7R3C - chains A and B; structure by X-ray diffraction, 2.40 A resolution.

# Chain A (and B)
Molecule: Acetylcholinesterase
From: Mus musculus
Notes: EC 3.1.1.7; chain B of this document is another copy of the same molecule, construct and numbering; everything in this record applies to it too
UniProtKB: P21836 (ACES_MOUSE); residues 1-543 here correspond to UniProt positions 32-574 (UniProt number = residue number + 31)
Chain sequence (543 residues; numbered 1 to 543; the number before each row is that of its first residue):
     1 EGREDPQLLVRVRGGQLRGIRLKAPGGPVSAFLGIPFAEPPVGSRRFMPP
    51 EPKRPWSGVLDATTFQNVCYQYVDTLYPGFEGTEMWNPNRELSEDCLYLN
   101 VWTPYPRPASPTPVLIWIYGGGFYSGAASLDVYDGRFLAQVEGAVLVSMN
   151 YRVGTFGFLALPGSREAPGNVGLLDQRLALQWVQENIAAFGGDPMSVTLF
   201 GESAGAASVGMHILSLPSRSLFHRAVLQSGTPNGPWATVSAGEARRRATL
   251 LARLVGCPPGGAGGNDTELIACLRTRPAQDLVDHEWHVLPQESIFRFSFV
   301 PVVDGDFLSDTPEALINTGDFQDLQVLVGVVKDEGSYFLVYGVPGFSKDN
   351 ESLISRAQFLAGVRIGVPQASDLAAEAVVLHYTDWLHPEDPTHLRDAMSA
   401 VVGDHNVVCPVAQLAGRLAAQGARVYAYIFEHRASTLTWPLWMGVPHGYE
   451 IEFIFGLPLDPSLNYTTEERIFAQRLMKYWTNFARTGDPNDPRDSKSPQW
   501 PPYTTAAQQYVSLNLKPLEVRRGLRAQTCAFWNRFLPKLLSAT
Unresolved in the structure: 258-264, 543 (chain B: 1-3, 258-264, 543)
Modified positions: Ser203 (O-[(R)-ethoxy(methyl)phosphoryl]-L-serine; SVX)
UniProt features mapped onto this chain:
  - active site (Charge relay system): Glu334, His447
  - glycosylation (N-linked (GlcNAc...) asparagine): Asn265, Asn350, Asn464
Disulfide bonds: Cys69-Cys96, Cys257-Cys272, Cys409-Cys529
Covalently attached groups: N-acetylglucosamine (NAG) linked to Asn350, Asn464
Residues lining bound ligands:
  - I1X (4-methyl-3-nitro-N-[(2E,4E)-5-[2-[(oxidanylamino)methyl]pyridin-1-yl]penta-2,4-dienyl]benzamide): Tyr72, Asp74, Trp86, Gly120, Gly121, Tyr124, Tyr133, Glu202, Ser203, Trp286, Ser293, Phe295, Phe297, Tyr337, Phe338, Tyr341, His447, Gly448, Tyr449
  - 2,5,8,11,14,17-hexaoxanonadecan-19-ol (P15): Ala377, Leu380, His381, Gln527, Ala530, Phe531, Phe535
  - 2-(2-methoxyethoxy)ethanol (PG0), molecule 1: Ile20, Leu22, Leu33, Thr63, Thr64, Phe65, Arg136
  - 2-(2-methoxyethoxy)ethanol (PG0), molecule 2: Trp56, Ser57, Val59, Leu60
  - 2-(2-methoxyethoxy)ethanol (PG0), molecule 3: Val303, Asp304, Gly305, Ser309, Asp310
  - 2-(2-methoxyethoxy)ethanol (PG0), molecule 4: His381, Tyr382, Thr383, Asp384, His393, Thr528
  - TOE (2-[2-(2-methoxy-ethoxy)-ethoxy]-ethoxyl): Asp333, Glu351, Arg395, Asp396, Leu441, Trp442
What the authors report for this chain:
  - binding site for I1X: Trp86, Trp286, Phe295
  - conformationally variable residues: His447
  - catalytic residues: Glu334, His447 (citing earlier work)

# Interface between chain A and chain B
Pairs across the interface - 35 pairs, chain A then chain B:
  Glu376(A) - Lys538(B)  salt bridge
  Ala377(A) - Phe535(B)  hydrophobic
  Leu380(A) - Arg534(B)
  Leu380(A) - Phe535(B)  hydrophobic
  Leu380(A) - Lys538(B)
  His381(A) - Gln527(B)
  Thr383(A) - Gln527(B)  hydrogen bond (backbone-side chain)
  Asp384(A) - Gln527(B)
  Trp385(A) - Gln508(B)
  Trp385(A) - Gln527(B)  hydrogen bond (backbone-side chain)
  Trp385(A) - Ala530(B)
  Trp385(A) - Arg534(B)
  Leu386(A) - Gln508(B)
  Leu386(A) - Arg522(B)
  Leu386(A) - Gly523(B)
  His387(A) - Arg522(B)
  Gln508(A) - Trp385(B)  hydrogen bond (side chain-backbone)
  Gln508(A) - Leu386(B)
  Arg522(A) - Leu386(B)
  Arg522(A) - His387(B)
  Gly523(A) - Leu386(B)
  Ala526(A) - Trp385(B)
  Gln527(A) - His381(B)
  Gln527(A) - Thr383(B)  hydrogen bond (side chain-backbone)
  Gln527(A) - Asp384(B)
  Gln527(A) - Trp385(B)  hydrogen bond (side chain-backbone)
  Ala530(A) - Trp385(B)
  Arg534(A) - Leu380(B)
  Arg534(A) - Trp385(B)
  Phe535(A) - Ala377(B)  hydrophobic
  Phe535(A) - Leu380(B)
  Phe535(A) - Phe535(B)  hydrophobic
  Lys538(A) - Leu373(B)
  Lys538(A) - Glu376(B)
  Leu539(A) - Leu373(B)  hydrophobic
Interface residues without a listed pair, chain A (22 interface residues in all): Leu373, Ala506, Ala542
Interface residues without a listed pair, chain B (21 interface residues in all): Ala506, Ala526, Leu539

# In short
The interface between chain A and chain B involves 22 residues on one side and 21 on the other, with 5
hydrogen bonds and 1 salt bridge. Among the polar pairs are Glu376(A)-Lys538(B), Thr383(A)-Gln527(B) and
Trp385(A)-Gln527(B). The paper reports catalytic residues Glu334(A) and His447(A); a binding site for I1X at
Trp86(A), Trp286(A) and Phe295(A).
Both chains are Acetylcholinesterase (Mus musculus). Entry 7R3C (VX-inhibited acetylcholinesterase in complex
with 2-((hydroxyimino)methyl)-1-(5-(4-methyl-3-nitrobenzamido)pentyl)pyridinium) was determined by X-ray
diffraction together with 7QYN, 7R02, 7R0A and 7R4E from the same study.
